9C9M - chains A and K of the 12 polymer chains in the assembly; structure by electron microscopy, 2.01 A resolution.

[Chain A (and K)]
Name: Integrase
Organism: Human immunodeficiency virus 1
Notes: EC 2.7.7.-, 3.1.-.-; chain K of this document is another copy of the same molecule, construct and numbering; everything in this record applies to it too
UniProtKB: P12497 (POL_HV1N5); residues 1-288 here correspond to UniProt positions 1148-1435 (UniProt number = residue number + 1147)
Amino-acid sequence (358 residues; numbered -69 to 288; the number before each row is that of its first residue; numbers below 1 keep their minus sign (Met-69 is residue -69)):
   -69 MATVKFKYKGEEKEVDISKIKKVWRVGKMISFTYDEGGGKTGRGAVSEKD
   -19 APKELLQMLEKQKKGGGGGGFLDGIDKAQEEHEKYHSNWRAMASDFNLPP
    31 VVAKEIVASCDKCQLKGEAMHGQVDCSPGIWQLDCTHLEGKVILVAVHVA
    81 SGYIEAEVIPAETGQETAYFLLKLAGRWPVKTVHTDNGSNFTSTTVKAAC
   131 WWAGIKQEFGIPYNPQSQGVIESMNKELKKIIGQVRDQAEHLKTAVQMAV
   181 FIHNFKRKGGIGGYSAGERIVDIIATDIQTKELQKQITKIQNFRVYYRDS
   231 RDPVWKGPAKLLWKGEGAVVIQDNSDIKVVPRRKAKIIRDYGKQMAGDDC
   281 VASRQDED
Disordered / not traced: -69 to 0, 229-235, 269-288 (chain K: -69 to 1, 45-56, 140-148, 229-234, 271-288)
Sequence notes: initiating methionine (-69); expression tag (-68 to 0)
Ion coordination: Zn2+: His12, His16, Cys40, Cys43; Mg2+ site 1: Asp64, Asp116 (together with Dolutegravir); Mg2+ site 2: Asp64, Glu152 (together with Dolutegravir)
Small-molecule neighbours: Dolutegravir (DLU; (4R,12aS)-N-(2,4-difluorobenzyl)-7-hydroxy-4-methyl-6,8-dioxo-3,4,6,8,12,12a-hexahydro-2H-pyrido[1',2':4,5]pyrazino[2,1-b][1,3]oxazine-9-carboxamide): Asp64, Cys65, Asp116, Asn117, Gly118, Tyr143, Pro145, Gln146, Glu152
Swiss-Prot annotation at these positions:
  - zinc finger: Asp3 to Gln44 (Integrase-type)
  - DNA-binding region: Phe223 to Asp270 (Integrase-type)
  - binding site (Zn(2+)): His12, His16, Cys40, Cys43
  - binding site (Mg(2+)): Asp64, Asp116, Glu152
Reported in the primary citation:
  - catalytic residues: Asp64, Glu152
  - catalytic residues: Asp116 (citing earlier work)
  - mutagenesis - D64N/D116N (>1000-fold), Y271R, Q274L, A276P, G277Q, D279R: decreased catalytic activity
  - mutagenesis - D279E: unchanged catalytic activity

[Interface between chain A and chain K]
Pairs across the interface (10; chain A residue first):
  Phe1(A) - Arg269(K)
  Lys14(A) - Trp131(K)  hydrogen bond (side chain-backbone)
  Lys14(A) - Trp132(K)  hydrogen bond (side chain-backbone)
  Tyr15(A) - Trp132(K)  hydrogen bond (side chain-backbone)
  Tyr15(A) - Ala133(K)
  Tyr15(A) - Gly134(K)
  Ser24(A) - Lys215(K)  hydrogen bond
  Asp25(A) - Lys215(K)  salt bridge
  Asn27(A) - Thr218(K)
  Asn27(A) - Lys219(K)
Interface residues without a listed pair, chain K (9 interface residues in all): Glu212

[In short]
6 residues of chain A and 9 residues of chain K are in contact; the contacts include 4 hydrogen bonds and 1
salt bridge. Polar pairs include Asp25(A)-Lys215(K), Lys14(A)-Trp131(K) and Lys14(A)-Trp132(K). The paper
reports catalytic residues Asp64(A), Glu152(A) and Asp116(A); D64N/D116N, Y271R and Q274L of chain A, among
others, reduce catalytic activity; 7 substitutions were tested in all.
Chain A and chain K are both Integrase (Human immunodeficiency virus 1); the structure, HIV-1 intasome core
bound with DTG, was determined by electron microscopy.
